2D60 - chains A and B of the 4 polymer chains in the assembly; structure by X-ray diffraction, 1.70 A resolution.

== Chain A ==
Molecule: Hemoglobin alpha subunit
Organism: Homo sapiens
UniProtKB: P69905 (HBA_HUMAN); residue numbers follow UniProt; this construct covers 1-141
Chain sequence (141 residues; each row starts with the number of its first residue):
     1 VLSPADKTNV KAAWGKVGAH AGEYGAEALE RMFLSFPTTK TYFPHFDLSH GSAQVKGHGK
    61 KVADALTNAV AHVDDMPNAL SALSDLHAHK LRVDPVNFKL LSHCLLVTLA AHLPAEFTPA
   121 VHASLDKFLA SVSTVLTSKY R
Bound ions: heme Fe near His87 (its only coordinating residue here)
Small-molecule neighbours:
  - heme (HEM): Met32, Thr39, Tyr42, Phe43, His45, Phe46, His58, Lys61, Val62, Ala65, Leu66, Leu83, Leu86, His87, Leu91, Val93, Asn97, Phe98, Leu101, Leu105, Val132, Leu136
  - L35 (2-[4-({[(3,5-dichlorophenyl)amino]carbonyl}amino)phenoxy]-2-methylpropanoic acid), molecule 1: Phe36, Val96, Lys99, Leu100, His103, Asp126, Ala130
  - L35, molecule 2: Pro95, Thr137, Tyr140, Arg141
Curated features (UniProtKB/Swiss-Prot):
  - site: Lys61 (Not glycated)

== Chain B ==
Molecule: Hemoglobin beta subunit
Organism: Homo sapiens
UniProtKB: P68871 (HBB_HUMAN); residues 1-146 here = UniProt positions 1-146
Chain sequence (146 residues; numbered 1 to 146; the number before each row is that of its first residue):
     1 VHLTPEEKSA VTALWGKVNV DEVGGEALGR LLVVYPWTQR FFESFGDLST PDAVMGNPKV
    61 KAHGKKVLGA FSDGLAHLDN LKGTFATLSE LHCDKLHVDP ENFRLLGNVL VCVLAHHFGK
   121 EFTPPVQAAY QKVVAGVANA LAHKYH
Unresolved in the structure: 1
Bound ions: heme Fe near His92 (its only coordinating residue here)
Small-molecule neighbours:
  - heme (HEM): Leu31, Thr38, Phe41, Phe42, Phe45, His63, Lys66, Val67, Ala70, Phe71, Phe85, Leu88, Leu91, His92, Leu96, Val98, Asn102, Phe103, Leu106, Val137, Leu141
  - L35 (2-[4-({[(3,5-dichlorophenyl)amino]carbonyl}amino)phenoxy]-2-methylpropanoic acid): Tyr35, Trp37, Leu105, Asn108

== Interface between chain A and chain B ==
Pairs across the interface (38):
  Arg31(A) with Phe122(B), hydrogen bond (side chain-backbone); Thr123(B); Pro124(B); Gln127(B), hydrogen bond
  Leu34(A) with Pro124(B); Pro125(B); Ala128(B)
  Ser35(A) with Gln127(B); Ala128(B); Gln131(B)
  Phe36(A) with Gln131(B)
  His103(A) with Asn108(B); Val111(B); Gln127(B); Gln131(B), hydrogen bond
  Cys104(A) with Gln127(B)
  Val107(A) with Val111(B), hydrophobic; Ala115(B); Gln127(B)
  Ala110(A) with Cys112(B); Ala115(B), hydrophobic; His116(B)
  Ala111(A) with Ala115(B); Gly119(B)
  Leu113(A) with His116(B)
  Pro114(A) with His116(B), hydrogen bond (backbone-side chain)
  Phe117(A) with Arg30(B), hydrogen bond (backbone-side chain); His116(B)
  Thr118(A) with Arg30(B)
  Pro119(A) with Arg30(B); Val33(B); Met55(B), hydrophobic
  His122(A) with Arg30(B), hydrogen bond; Val34(B); Cys112(B)
  Ala123(A) with Val34(B)
  Asp126(A) with Val34(B); Tyr35(B), hydrogen bond
Other interface residues (no listed pair), chain A (20 interface residues in all): Glu30, Leu106, Ala120
Other interface residues (no listed pair), chain B (21 interface residues in all): Glu26, Pro51, Lys120

== Overview ==
20 residues of chain A and 21 residues of chain B are in contact, with 7 hydrogen bonds. Polar contacts
include Arg31(A)-Phe122(B), Arg31(A)-Gln127(B) and His103(A)-Gln131(B). One compound L35 molecule is bound
between chain A and chain B. Chain A binds heme and compound L35.
Here chain A is Hemoglobin alpha subunit and chain B is Hemoglobin beta subunit, both from Homo sapiens. Entry
2D60 (Crystal structure of deoxy human hemoglobin complexed with two L35 molecules) was determined by X-ray
diffraction together with 2D5X and 2D5Z from the same study.
